PDB entry 8FL1 | electron microscopy, 3.75 A resolution | chains A and B of the 8 polymer chains in the assembly

# Chain A (and B)
Molecule: Envelope glycoprotein gp41
Source organism: Human immunodeficiency virus 1
Notes: chain B of this document is another copy of the same molecule, construct and numbering; everything in this record applies to it too
UniProtKB: Q2N0S6 (Q2N0S6_9HIV1); residues 512-664 here correspond to UniProt positions 509-661 (UniProt number = residue number - 3)
Amino-acid sequence (153 residues; numbered 512 to 664; the number before each row is that of its first residue):
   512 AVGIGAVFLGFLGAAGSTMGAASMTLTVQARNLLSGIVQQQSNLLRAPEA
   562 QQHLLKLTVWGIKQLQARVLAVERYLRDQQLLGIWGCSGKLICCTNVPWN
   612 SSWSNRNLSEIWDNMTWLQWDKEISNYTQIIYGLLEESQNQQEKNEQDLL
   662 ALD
Disordered / not traced: 512-517, 547-568 (chain B: 512-518, 547-568)
Cystine bridges: Cys-598/Cys-604
Covalently attached groups: N-acetylglucosamine (NAG) linked to Asn-611, Asn-618, Asn-637
Sequence notes: conflict Pro-559 (Ile556 in Q2N0S6), Cys-605 (Thr602 in Q2N0S6)

# Interface between chain A and chain B
Pairs across the interface - 23 pairs, chain A then chain B:
  Leu-576(A) with Leu-576(B), hydrophobic
  Val-580(A) with Arg-579(B); Val-580(B), hydrophobic
  Val-583(A) with Val-583(B), hydrophobic
  Glu-584(A) with Arg-579(B), salt bridge
  Leu-587(A) with Leu-545(B), hydrophobic; Val-583(B), hydrophobic; Tyr-586(B), hydrophobic
  Arg-588(A) with Leu-545(B); Ser-546(B)
  Gln-591(A) with Ala-541(B), hydrogen bond (side chain-backbone); Arg-542(B); Leu-545(B); Tyr-586(B)
  Ile-595(A) with Thr-538(B)
  Glu-647(A) with Arg-542(B), salt bridge
  Asn-651(A) with Leu-537(B); Thr-538(B), hydrogen bond; Ile-603(B)
  Glu-654(A) with Lys-601(B); Leu-602(B), hydrogen bond (side chain-backbone); Ile-603(B), hydrogen bond (side chain-backbone)
  Lys-655(A) with Ile-603(B)
Also at the interface, not in a pair above, chain A (15 interface residues in all): Gly-594, Ser-599, Glu-657
Also at the interface, not in a pair above, chain B (18 interface residues in all): Met-535, Thr-536, Leu-587, Gly-600

# Summary
15 residues of chain A face 18 of chain B across their interface; the contacts include 4 hydrogen bonds and 2
salt bridges. Polar pairs include Glu-584(A)/Arg-579(B), Glu-647(A)/Arg-542(B) and Gln-591(A)/Ala-541(B).
N-acetylglucosamine is covalently linked to Asn-611(A), Asn-618(A) and Asn-637(A).
Both chains are Envelope glycoprotein gp41 (Human immunodeficiency virus 1). Entry 8FL1 (Cryo-EM Structure of
PG9RSH DU025 Fab in complex with BG505 DS-SOSIP.664) was determined by electron microscopy, deposited together
with 8FK5 and 8FLW.
